Entry 7AMR (X-ray diffraction, 1.95 A resolution); this record covers chains A and B of the 4 polymer chains in the assembly.

[Chain A]
Name: Human T-cell receptor alpha chain
Organism: Homo sapiens
Sequence (206 residues; row label = number of the first residue in the row):
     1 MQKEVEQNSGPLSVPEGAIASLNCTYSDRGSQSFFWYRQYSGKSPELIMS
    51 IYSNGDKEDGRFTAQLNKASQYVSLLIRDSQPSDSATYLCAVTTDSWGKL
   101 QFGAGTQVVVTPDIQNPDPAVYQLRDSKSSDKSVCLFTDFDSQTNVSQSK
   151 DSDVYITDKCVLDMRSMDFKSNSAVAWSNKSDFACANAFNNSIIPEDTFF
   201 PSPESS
Unresolved in the structure: 1-3, 97-98
Disulfide bonds: C24-C90
Ion coordination: Zn2+: D118 (shared with H138(B) of chain B; 1 residue of chain H)

[Chain B]
Name: Human T-cell receptor beta chain TRBC2
Organism: Homo sapiens
Sequence (246 residues; numbered 0 to 245; the number before each row is that of its first residue; numbering starts at 0):
     0 MNAGVTQTPKFQVLKTGQSMTLQCAQDMNHEYMSWYRQDPGMGLRLIHYS
    50 VGAGITDQGEVPNGYNVSRSTTEDFPLRLLSAAPSQTSVYFCASRPGLAG
   100 GRPEQYFGPGTRLTVTEDLNKVFPPEVAVFEPSEAEISHTQKATLVCLAT
   150 GFYPDHVELSWWVNGKEVHSGVCTDPQPLKEQPALNDSRYALSSRLRVSA
   200 TFWQDPRNHFRCQVQFYGLSENDEWTQDRAKPVTQIVSAEAWGRAD
Unresolved in the structure: 0-2, 98-100
Disulfide bonds: C23-C91, C146-C211
Ion coordination: Zn2+: H138 (shared with D118(A) of chain A; 1 residue of chain H)

[How chain A and chain B interact]
Cross-chain cystine bridges: C160(A)-C172(B)
Residue-residue contacts (93; chain A residue first):
  S33(A) with P102(B)
  F35(A) with P102(B); E103(B)
  Y37(A) with Q104(B), hydrogen bond (side chain-backbone); F106(B), hydrophobic
  Q39(A) with Q37(B), hydrogen bond; F90(B)
  S41(A) with Q176(B)
  K43(A) with F90(B)
  S44(A) with F90(B); G107(B), hydrogen bond (side chain-backbone); P108(B)
  P45(A) with F90(B); F106(B)
  L47(A) with E103(B)
  S50(A) with E103(B)
  Y52(A) with P102(B); E103(B), hydrogen bond
  S96(A) with G96(B); L97(B), hydrogen bond (side chain-backbone)
  K99(A) with L45(B); Y48(B); R94(B)
  L100(A) with R94(B); Q104(B)
  F102(A) with Y35(B); L43(B), hydrophobic; F106(B), hydrophobic
  D118(A) with H138(B), salt bridge; T139(B)
  Y122(A) with S132(B); A134(B); E135(B); H138(B); T139(B)
  Q123(A) with S132(B)
  L124(A) with F129(B); E130(B); T143(B); V145(B), hydrophobic
  R125(A) with F129(B); E130(B), hydrogen bond (backbone-backbone)
  D126(A) with A127(B); V128(B); F129(B)
  S127(A) with V128(B), hydrogen bond (backbone-backbone); E130(B); E239(B), hydrogen bond (side chain-backbone)
  K132(A) with F129(B)
  V134(A) with F129(B), hydrophobic; L147(B), hydrophobic
  L136(A) with T143(B); V145(B), hydrophobic
  D139(A) with T139(B); R196(B), salt bridge
  S152(A) with E180(B)
  Y155(A) with L178(B), hydrophobic; E180(B)
  I156(A) with L178(B)
  T157(A) with D174(B); S192(B); R194(B), hydrogen bond
  D158(A) with R194(B)
  C160(A) with C172(B), disulfide; T173(B); R194(B)
  V161(A) with C172(B), hydrogen bond (backbone-side chain)
  L162(A) with G170(B); V171(B); C172(B), hydrophobic; R196(B)
  D163(A) with S169(B); G170(B), hydrogen bond (backbone-backbone)
  M164(A) with K141(B); S169(B); R196(B); V197(B); S198(B)
  R165(A) with H168(B); S169(B), hydrogen bond (backbone-side chain)
  M167(A) with S198(B)
  F169(A) with K141(B); R196(B)
  S171(A) with R196(B), hydrogen bond
  S173(A) with R194(B), hydrogen bond
  A174(A) with R194(B)
  V175(A) with V145(B), hydrophobic; R194(B)
  W177(A) with L147(B), hydrophobic; L178(B), hydrophobic; A190(B), hydrophobic
  F199(A) with H138(B)
  P201(A) with A134(B), hydrophobic
Interface residues without a listed pair, chain A (54 interface residues in all): L89, T93, D95, G103, A104, S133, T138, E204
Interface residues without a listed pair, chain B (54 interface residues in all): Y31, G40, G42, Y105, E133, T149, P175, P182, A240

[Summary]
The chain A/chain B interface involves 54 residues from each chain; the contacts include 1 disulfide bond, 14
hydrogen bonds and 2 salt bridges. Polar pairs include D118(A)-H138(B), D139(A)-R196(B) and Y37(A)-Q104(B).
D118(A) and H138(B) coordinate Zn2+.
Chain A is Human T-cell receptor alpha chain and chain B is Human T-cell receptor beta chain TRBC2, both from
Homo sapiens; the structure, Crystal structure of the complex of the KFN mutant of Jovi-1 Fab with human
TRBC1, was determined by X-ray diffraction, deposited together with 7AMP, 7AMQ and 7AMS.
